PDB entry 6ITF | electron microscopy, 4.70 A resolution (low resolution: residue-level contacts below are approximate; hydrogen-bond / salt-bridge calls are withheld) | chains B and C of the 3 polymer chains in the assembly

[Chain B (and C)]
Protein: Capsid protein beta
Source organism: Flock house virus
Notes: EC 3.4.23.44; chain C of this document is another copy of the same molecule, construct and numbering; everything in this record applies to it too
Reference sequence: P12870 (CAPSD_FHV); residues 1-363 here = UniProt positions 1-363
Chain sequence (363 residues; each row starts with the number of its first residue):
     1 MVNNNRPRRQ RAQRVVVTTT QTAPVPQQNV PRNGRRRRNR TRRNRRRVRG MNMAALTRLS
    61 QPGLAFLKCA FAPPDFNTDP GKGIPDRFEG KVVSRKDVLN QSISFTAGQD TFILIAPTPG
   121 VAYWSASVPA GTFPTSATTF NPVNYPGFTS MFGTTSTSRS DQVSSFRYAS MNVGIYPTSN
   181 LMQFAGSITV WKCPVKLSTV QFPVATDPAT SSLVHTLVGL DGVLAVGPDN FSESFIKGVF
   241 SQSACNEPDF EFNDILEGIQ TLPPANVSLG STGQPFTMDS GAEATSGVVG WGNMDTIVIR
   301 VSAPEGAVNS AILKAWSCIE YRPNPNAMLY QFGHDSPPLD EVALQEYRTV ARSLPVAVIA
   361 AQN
Unresolved in the structure: 1-90, 95-97, 113-120, 171-176, 189-197, 205-211, 225-232, 243-256, 290-299, 303-308, 313-318, 336-363 (chain C: 1-93, 116-118, 148-153, 164-169, 185-192, 207-210, 227-234, 243-256, 265-268, 288-300, 306-314, 319-322, 333-363)
Swiss-Prot annotation at these positions:
  - active site: Asp75
  - binding site (Ca(2+)): Asp161, Asp221, Asp249, Glu251, Gly273
  - site: Asn363 (Cleavage)
What the authors report for this chain:
  - conformationally variable residues (helix shift, order/disorder transition): Gly147 to Gly153, Ala205 to Ala209, Pro263 to Val267, Ala327 to Gly333

[How chain B and chain C interact]
Contacting residue pairs - 23 pairs, chain B then chain C:
  Thr199(B) - Glu257(C)
  Val200(B) - Glu257(C)
  Gln201(B) - His215(C)
  Gln201(B) - Glu257(C)
  Gln201(B) - Gly258(C)
  Gln201(B) - Ile259(C)
  Gln201(B) - Leu262(C)
  Ser212(B) - Ser212(C)
  Leu213(B) - Leu213(C)
  Val218(B) - Ser160(C)
  Gly219(B) - Ser160(C)
  Gly219(B) - Asn324(C)
  Asp221(B) - Asp161(C)
  Asp221(B) - Asn324(C)
  Asp221(B) - Asn326(C)
  Gly222(B) - Asn324(C)
  Gly222(B) - Pro325(C)
  Gly222(B) - Asn326(C)
  Val223(B) - Asn326(C)
  Leu224(B) - Asn326(C)
  Gly270(B) - Thr157(C)
  Ser271(B) - Thr157(C)
  Gly273(B) - Thr157(C)
Other interface residues (no listed pair), chain B (15 interface residues in all): Thr272
Other interface residues (no listed pair), chain C (16 interface residues in all): Val163, Val214, Pro323

[Overview]
Chain B and chain C form an interface of 15 and 16 residues respectively. Curated annotation (UniProt) lists
active-site residue Asp75(B) and 5 Ca2+-binding residues on chain B. The paper reports conformational
variability at Gly147(B), Ala205(B) and Pro263(B) among others.
Chain B and chain C are both Capsid protein beta (Flock house virus); the structure, Icosahedral asymmetric
unit (iASU) model of the less refined, coarse part of FHV eluted particle, was determined by electron
microscopy together with 6ITB from the same study.
